PDB entry 8Y8A | electron microscopy, 3.19 A resolution | chains A and B of the 6 polymer chains in the assembly

# Chain A (and B)
Protein: Spike glycoprotein
From: Human coronavirus HKU1 (isolate N5)
Notes: chain B of this document is another copy of the same molecule, construct and numbering; everything in this record applies to it too
Reference sequence: Q0ZME7 (SPIKE_CVHN5); numbering as in UniProt (aligned over 14-1276)
Chain sequence (1263 residues; each row starts with the number of its first residue):
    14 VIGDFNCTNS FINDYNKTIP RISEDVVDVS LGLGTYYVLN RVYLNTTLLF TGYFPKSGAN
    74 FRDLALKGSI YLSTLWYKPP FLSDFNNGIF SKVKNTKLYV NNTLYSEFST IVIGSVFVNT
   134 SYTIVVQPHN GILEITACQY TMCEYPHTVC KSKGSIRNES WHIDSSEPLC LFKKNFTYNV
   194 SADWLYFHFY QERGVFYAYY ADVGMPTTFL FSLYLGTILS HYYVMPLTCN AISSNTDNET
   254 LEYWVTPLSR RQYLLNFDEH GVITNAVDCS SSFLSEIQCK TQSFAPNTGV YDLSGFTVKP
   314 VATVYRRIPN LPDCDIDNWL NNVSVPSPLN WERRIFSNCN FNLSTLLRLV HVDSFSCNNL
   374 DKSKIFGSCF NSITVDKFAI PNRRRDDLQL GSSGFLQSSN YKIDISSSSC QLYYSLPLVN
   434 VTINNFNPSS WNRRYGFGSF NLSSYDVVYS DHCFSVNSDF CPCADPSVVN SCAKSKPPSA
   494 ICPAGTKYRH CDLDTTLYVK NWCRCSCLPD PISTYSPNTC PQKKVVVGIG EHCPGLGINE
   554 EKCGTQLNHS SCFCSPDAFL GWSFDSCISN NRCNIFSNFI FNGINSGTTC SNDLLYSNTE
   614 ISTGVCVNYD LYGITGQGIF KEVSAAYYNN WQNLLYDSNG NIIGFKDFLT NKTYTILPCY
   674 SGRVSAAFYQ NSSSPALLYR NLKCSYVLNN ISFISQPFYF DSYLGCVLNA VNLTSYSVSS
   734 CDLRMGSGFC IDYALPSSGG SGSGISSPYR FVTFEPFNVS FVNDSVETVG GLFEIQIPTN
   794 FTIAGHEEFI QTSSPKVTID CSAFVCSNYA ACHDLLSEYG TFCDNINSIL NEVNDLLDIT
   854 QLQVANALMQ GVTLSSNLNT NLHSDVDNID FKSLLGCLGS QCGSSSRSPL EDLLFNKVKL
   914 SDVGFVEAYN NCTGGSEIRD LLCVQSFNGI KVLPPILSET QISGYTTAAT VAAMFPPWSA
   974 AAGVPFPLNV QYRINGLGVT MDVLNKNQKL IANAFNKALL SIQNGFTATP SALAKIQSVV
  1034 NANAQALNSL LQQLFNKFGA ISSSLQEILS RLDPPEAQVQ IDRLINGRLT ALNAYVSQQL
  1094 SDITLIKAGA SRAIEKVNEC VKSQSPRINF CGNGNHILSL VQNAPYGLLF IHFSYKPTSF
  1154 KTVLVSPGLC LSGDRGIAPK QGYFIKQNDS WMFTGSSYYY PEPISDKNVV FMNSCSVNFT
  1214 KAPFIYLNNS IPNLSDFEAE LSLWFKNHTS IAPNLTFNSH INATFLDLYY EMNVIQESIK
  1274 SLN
Unresolved in the structure: 309-310, 558-562, 750-758, 892-898, 1222-1276 (chain B: 558-562, 750-758, 1222-1276)
Disulfides: C20-C156, C151-C183, C163-C242, C282-C292, C327-C352, C370-C423, C382-C603, C466-C546, C474-C495, C476-C565, C485-C516, C504-C518, C520-C533, C556-C567, C619-C672, C697-C719, C734-C743, C814-C836, C819-C825, C925-C936, C1113-C1124, C1163-C1208
Covalent attachments: N-acetylglucosamine (NAG) linked to N19, N132, N188, N192, N664, N703, N725, N793, N1211
Differences from the reference sequence: engineered mutation G752 (Arg in Q0ZME7), G753 (Arg in Q0ZME7), S754 (Lys in Q0ZME7), G755 (Arg in Q0ZME7), S756 (Arg in Q0ZME7), P902 (Leu in Q0ZME7), P980 (Ser in Q0ZME7), P1023 (Asn in Q0ZME7), P1067 (Asn in Q0ZME7), P1068 (Leu in Q0ZME7)
Small-molecule neighbours: N-acetylglucosamine (NAG; 2-acetamido-2-deoxy-beta-D-glucopyranose): D880, N881, Q1001
UniProt features mapped onto this chain:
  - region: S901 to Y922 (Fusion peptide 1), E920 to F940 (Fusion peptide 2)
  - site: R900, S901 (Cleavage)
  - glycosylation (N-linked (GlcNAc...) asparagine): N19, N29, N58, N114, N132, N171, N188, N192, N251, N335, N355, N433, N454, N561, N664, N684, N703, N725, N771, N776 and 10 more in UniProt

# How chain A and chain B interact
Pairs across the interface (127; chain A residue first):
  L52(A) - W644(B)
  N53(A) - Y625(B)
  N53(A) - W644(B)
  N53(A) - N646(B)
  N53(A) - L647(B)  hydrogen bond (backbone-backbone)
  R54(A) - Q645(B)
  R54(A) - L647(B)
  R54(A) - Y649(B)
  V55(A) - Y640(B)
  V55(A) - Q645(B)
  V55(A) - L647(B)
  V55(A) - L648(B)  hydrophobic
  Y56(A) - Y649(B)  hydrophobic
  Y56(A) - D650(B)
  L57(A) - Y640(B)  hydrophobic
  T59(A) - S651(B)  hydrogen bond
  P181(A) - N351(B)
  C183(A) - L324(B)
  C183(A) - N351(B)
  C183(A) - T601(B)  hydrogen bond (backbone-side chain)
  L184(A) - N323(B)
  L184(A) - L324(B)
  L184(A) - T601(B)
  F185(A) - N323(B)
  F185(A) - L324(B)
  K186(A) - N323(B)  hydrogen bond (backbone-backbone)
  K186(A) - L324(B)
  K186(A) - P325(B)
  K187(A) - I321(B)
  K187(A) - P322(B)
  T221(A) - W644(B)
  F222(A) - W644(B)
  L226(A) - N323(B)
  D813(A) - R676(B)  salt bridge
  N821(A) - Q630(B)  hydrogen bond
  E831(A) - N1049(B)  hydrogen bond (backbone-side chain)
  E831(A) - K1050(B)
  E831(A) - F1051(B)  hydrogen bond (side chain-backbone)
  E831(A) - G1052(B)  hydrogen bond (side chain-backbone)
  Y832(A) - F1051(B)  hydrophobic
  T834(A) - S1042(B)
  T834(A) - Q1046(B)
  F835(A) - T1083(B)
  N838(A) - S1042(B)
  L849(A) - L1098(B)  hydrophobic
  L855(A) - R737(B)
  L855(A) - F770(B)
  A858(A) - F770(B)  hydrophobic
  N859(A) - F770(B)
  M862(A) - V772(B)  hydrophobic
  Q863(A) - N1122(B)
  Q863(A) - G1125(B)
  Q863(A) - N1126(B)
  Q863(A) - G1127(B)
  V865(A) - V772(B)
  V865(A) - S773(B)  hydrogen bond (backbone-backbone)
  T866(A) - S773(B)
  L867(A) - S773(B)
  L867(A) - F774(B)
  L867(A) - V775(B)  hydrogen bond (backbone-backbone)
  S868(A) - V775(B)
  S868(A) - D777(B)
  S868(A) - V779(B)
  S869(A) - V775(B)  hydrogen bond (backbone-backbone)
  S869(A) - N776(B)
  N870(A) - N776(B)
  N870(A) - D777(B)
  N870(A) - V779(B)
  L871(A) - V779(B)  hydrophobic
  H876(A) - V779(B)
  H876(A) - E780(B)  salt bridge
  V916(A) - Y716(B)
  V919(A) - N694(B)
  V919(A) - Y716(B)
  Y922(A) - N694(B)
  N923(A) - N694(B)  hydrogen bond
  T926(A) - L695(B)
  S939(A) - S674(B)
  F940(A) - P671(B)
  F940(A) - C672(B)
  F940(A) - Y673(B)  hydrophobic
  F940(A) - S674(B)
  K944(A) - N694(B)
  L946(A) - R693(B)
  P947(A) - R693(B)
  P947(A) - S740(B)
  P948(A) - G739(B)
  P948(A) - S740(B)  hydrogen bond (backbone-backbone)
  I949(A) - R737(B)
  I949(A) - G739(B)
  I949(A) - S740(B)  hydrogen bond (backbone-backbone)
  I949(A) - G741(B)  hydrogen bond (backbone-backbone)
  I949(A) - F767(B)  hydrophobic
  L950(A) - F767(B)  hydrophobic
  Q954(A) - G741(B)
  Q954(A) - F767(B)  hydrogen bond (side chain-backbone)
  Y958(A) - F770(B)
  F968(A) - V779(B)  hydrophobic
  P969(A) - V779(B)
  P969(A) - F786(B)  hydrophobic
  P970(A) - I788(B)  hydrophobic
  W971(A) - F786(B)  hydrophobic
  G976(A) - Y1176(B)  hydrogen bond (backbone-side chain)
  P978(A) - P1160(B)  hydrophobic
  L981(A) - P1160(B)
  Y985(A) - A1171(B)
  Y985(A) - P1172(B)  hydrogen bond (side chain-backbone)
  Y985(A) - V1203(B)
  M994(A) - M1205(B)  hydrophobic
  N998(A) - M1205(B)
  N998(A) - S1207(B)
  N998(A) - S1209(B)
  Q1045(A) - N652(B)
  Q1059(A) - T628(B)
  Q1059(A) - G629(B)
  E1060(A) - T628(B)
  S1090(A) - S1090(B)
  L1093(A) - S1094(B)
  T1097(A) - T1097(B)  hydrogen bond
  T1097(A) - L1098(B)
  E1108(A) - R1105(B)  salt bridge
  N1111(A) - I1121(B)
  E1112(A) - R1120(B)  salt bridge
  S1118(A) - R1120(B)
  P1119(A) - P1119(B)
  R1120(A) - R1120(B)
  K1200(A) - F1204(B)  hydrogen bond (side chain-backbone)
Interface residues without a listed pair, chain A (96 interface residues in all): Y50, L61, L182, H273, T811, I812, Y822, G833, I842, D915, V937, S951, A961, A975, D995, K999, F1048, S1057, S1104, S1116, E1195
Interface residues without a listed pair, chain B (90 interface residues in all): G600, N621, Y622, G626, Y641, G653, L717, P769, N771, S778, Q1045, A1053, Q1091, E1108, F1123, N1206

# In short
96 residues of chain A face 90 of chain B across their interface; the contacts include 20 hydrogen bonds and 4
salt bridges. Polar pairs include D813(A)-R676(B), H876(A)-E780(B) and E1108(A)-R1105(B). Bound to chain A:
N-acetylglucosamine.
Both chains are Spike glycoprotein (Human coronavirus HKU1 (isolate N5)). Entry 8Y8A (Structure of HCoV-HKU1C
spike in the functionally anchored-3up conformation with 3TMPRSS2) was determined by electron microscopy,
deposited together with 8Y7X, 8Y7Y, 8Y87, 8Y88, 8Y89 and 8Y8B.
